2HD9 - chain A; structure by X-ray diffraction, 1.35 A resolution.

== Chain A ==
Molecule: UPF0310 protein PH1033
Organism: Pyrococcus horikoshii
UniProtKB: O58764 (Y1033_PYRHO); residue numbers follow UniProt; this construct covers 1-145
Sequence (145 residues; each row starts with the number of its first residue):
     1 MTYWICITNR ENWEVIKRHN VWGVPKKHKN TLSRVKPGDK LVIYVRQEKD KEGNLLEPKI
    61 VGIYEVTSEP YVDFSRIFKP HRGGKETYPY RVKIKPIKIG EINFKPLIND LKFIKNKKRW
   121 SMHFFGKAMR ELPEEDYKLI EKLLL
Ion coordination: Ca2+: Glu-86 (together with citric acid)

== Overview ==
Chain A is UPF0310 protein PH1033 (Pyrococcus horikoshii); the structure, Crystal structure of PH1033 from
Pyrococcus horikoshii OT3, was determined by X-ray diffraction together with 2ZBN, 2DPN and 1WMM from the same
study.
